Entry 8P7Y (electron microscopy, 3.70 A resolution); this record covers chains 3 and m of the 59 polymer chains in the assembly.

[Chain 3]
Molecule: 23S ribosomal RNA
Source organism: Mycoplasmoides pneumoniae M129
Sequence (2907 nucleotides; numbered 1 to 2907; the number before each row is that of its first residue):
     1 UACAAUAAGU UACUAAGGGC UUAUGGUGGA UGCCUUGGCA CUAAUAGGCG AUGAAGGACG
    61 UGUUAACCUG CGAUAAGCUU CGGGUAGGUG GUAAGAACCU CAGAUCCGGA GAUUUCCGAA
   121 UGGAGCAAUC CGGUAGUUGG AAACAGCUAU CAUUAAUUGA UGAAUAAAUA GUCAAUUAAA
   181 GCAAUACGUG GUGAAGUGAA ACAUCUCAGU AGCCACAGGA AAAGAAAACG AAUGUGAUUC
   241 CGUGUGUAGU GGCGAGCGAA AGCGGAACAG GCCAAACUUA UCAUUAGAUA GGGGUUGUAG
   301 GGCUUGCAAU GUGGACUUGA AAACGAUAGA AGAAGCUGUU GGAAAGCAGC GCGCAAAAGG
   361 GUGAUAGCCC CGUAUUUGAA AUUGUUUUCA UACCUAGCGA GAUCCCUGAG UAGCUCGGAA
   421 AACGUUAUUU UGAGUGAAUC UGCCCAGACC AUUGGGUAAG CCUAAAUACU AAUUAGUGAC
   481 CGAUAGCGAA ACAGUACCGU GAGGGAAAGG UGAAAAGAAC CCAGAGAUGG GAGUGAAAUA
   541 GAUUCUGAAA CCAUAUGCCU ACAACGUGUC AGAGCACAUU AAUGUGUGAU GGCGUGCGUU
   601 UUGAAGUAUG AGCCGGCGAG UUAUGAUAGC AAGCGUUAGU UAACCAGGAG AUGGGGAGCU
   661 GUAGCGAAAG CGAGUUUUAA AAGAGCGUUU GUUUGUUAUU AUAGACCCGA AACGGGUUGA
   721 GCUAGUCAUG AGCAGGUUGA AGGUUGAGUA ACAUCAACUG GAGGACCGAA CCGACUCUCG
   781 UUGAAACGAU AGCGGAUGAC UUGUGAUUAG GGGUGAAAUU CCAAUCGAAA UCCGUGAUAG
   841 CUGGUUCUCG UCGAAAUAGC UUUAAGGCUA GCGUGAGAUC ACAAAUAAGU GGAGGUAAAG
   901 CUACUGAAUG UAUGAUGGCG CCACCUAGGC GUACUGAAUA CAAUUAAACU CUGAAUGCCA
   961 UUUAUUUUAU UCUCGCAGUC AGACAGUGGG GGAUAAGCUU CAUUGUCAAG AGGGGAAGAG
  1021 CCCAGAUCAU UAAAUAAGGU CCCCAAAAUA UACUAAGUGG AAAAGGAUGU GAAAGUGCUA
  1081 AAACAGCAAG GAUGUUGGCU UAGAAGCAGC CAUCGUUUAA AGAGUGCGUA ACAGCUCACU
  1141 UGUCGAGUGU UUUUGCGCCG AAGAUGUAAC GGGGCUAAGU AUAUUACCGA AUUUAUGGAU
  1201 AAGAUUUAUA UCUUGUGGUA GACGAGCGUU GUAUUGGAGU UGAAGUCAAA GCGUGAGCAU
  1261 UGGUGGAUCC AAUACAAGUG AGAAUGCCGG CAUGAGUAAC GCUUGGGAGU GAGAAUCUCC
  1321 CAAACCGAUU GACUAAGGUU UCCUGGACCA GGGUCGUCCU UCCAGGGUUA GUCUGGACCU
  1381 AAGCUGAGGC UGAAAAGCGU AGGCGAUGGA CAACAGGUUA AUAUUCCUGU ACUUACAGUU
  1441 AGACUGAUGG AGUGACAAAG AAGGUUUUCC ACCCCCAUAA UUGGAUUUGG GGAUAAAUCA
  1501 UAAGGUGGUA CAAUAGGCAA AUCCGUUGUG CAUAACAUUG AGUGAUGAUG UCGAGUGAAU
  1561 GAGUGAUCAA GUAGCGAAGG UGGUAUUAAU CAUGCUUUCA AGAAAAGCUU CUAGGGUUAA
  1621 UCUAGCUGUA ACCAGUACCG AGAACGAACA CACGUAGUCA AGGAGAGGAU CCUAAGGUUA
  1681 GCGAGUGAAC UAUAGCCAAG GAACUCUGCA AAUUAACCCC GUAAGUUAGC GAGAAGGGGU
  1741 GCUUAUGUAA AAGUAAGCCG CAGUGAAGAA CGAGGGGGGA CUGUUUAACU AAAACACAAC
  1801 UCUAUGCCAA ACCGUAAGGU GAUGUAUAUG GGGUGACACC UGCCCAGUGC UGGAAGGUUA
  1861 AAGAAGGAGG UUAGCGCAAG CGAAGCUUUU AACUGAAGCC CCAGUGAACG GCGGCCGUAA
  1921 CUAUAACGGU CCUAAGGUAG CGAAAUUCCU AGUCGGGUAA AUUCCGUCCC GCUUGAAUGG
  1981 UGUAACCAUC UCUUGACUGU CUCGGCUAUA GACUCGGUGA AAUCCAGGUA CGGGUGAAGA
  2041 CACCCGUUAG GCGCAACGGG ACGGAAAGAC CCCGUGAAGC UUUACUGUAG CUUAAUAUUG
  2101 AUCAGGACAU UAUCAUGUAG AGAAUAGGUA GGAGCAAUCG AUGCAAGUUC GCUAGGACUU
  2161 GUUGAUGCGA AAGGUGGAAU ACUACCCUUG GUUGUGUGCU GUUCUAAUUG GUAACUGUUA
  2221 UCCAGUUUCA AGACAGUGUU AGGUGGGCAG UUUGACUGGG GCGGUCGCCU CCUAAAAGGU
  2281 AACGGAGGCG UACAAAGGUA CCUUCAGUAC GGUUGGAAAU CGUAUGUAGA GUGUAAUGGU
  2341 GUAAGGGUGC UUGACUGUGA GACAUACAGG UCGAACAGGU GAGAAAUCAG GUCAUAGUGA
  2401 UCCGGUGGUC CAGUAUGGAA UGGCCAUCGC UCAACGGAUA AAAGCUACUC CGGGGAUAAC
  2461 AGGCUGAUAC UGCCCAAGAG UUCAUAUCGA CGGCAGUGUU UGGCACCUCG AUGUCGACUC
  2521 AUCUCAUCCU CGAGCUGAAG CAGGUUCGAA GGGUUCGGCU GUUCGCCGAU UAAAGAGAUA
  2581 CGUGAGUUGG GUUCAAACCG UCGUGAGACA GGUUGGUCCC UAUCUAUUGU GCCCGUAGGA
  2641 AGAUUGAAGA GUGUUGCUUC UAGUACGAGA GGACCGAAGC GAGGACACCU CUUAUGCUCC
  2701 AGUUGUAGCG CCAGCUGCAC CGCUGGGUAG UAACGUGUCU AUUAGAUAAA CGCUGAAAGC
  2761 AUCUAAGUGU GAAACUAUCU CAAAGAUUAA UCUUCCCAUU UCGCAAGAAA GUAAGAGCCG
  2821 UCAAAGACGA UGACGUUGAU AGGUUACAGG UGUAAGCAUA GUGAUAUGUU GAGCUGAGUA
  2881 AUACUAAUUG CUCGAGGACU UAUUGGA
Not modelled in the structure: 1-7, 2901-2907
Modified / non-standard residues: 1MG (1N-methylguanosine-5'-monophosphate) at position 783; OMG (o2'-methylguanosine-5'-monophosphate) at position 2259; 2MA (2-methyladenosine-5'-monophosphate) at position 2511
Bound ions: Mg2+ site 1: A16, G17; Mg2+ site 2: G196, U2251; Mg2+ site 3 near U197 (its only coordinating residue here); Mg2+ site 4 near A199 (its only coordinating residue here); Mg2+ site 5: A201, C202; Mg2+ site 6 near A222 (its only coordinating residue here); Mg2+ site 7 near A331 (its only coordinating residue here); Mg2+ site 8 near A333 (its only coordinating residue here); Mg2+ site 9: U428, C445; Mg2+ site 10 near G442 (its only coordinating residue here); Mg2+ site 11: G447, A2415; Mg2+ site 12 near A458 (its only coordinating residue here); 135 more Mg2+ sites not listed; 1 more K+ sites not listed
Small-molecule neighbours:
  - chloramphenicol (CLM): G2068, A2069, A2459, C2460, 2MA_2511, U2512, G2513, U2514
  - pentane-1,5-diamine (N2P), molecule 1: C565, C593, G594, C2043, C2044, C2045
  - pentane-1,5-diamine (N2P), molecule 2: G721, C722, U804, G805, A806
  - pentane-1,5-diamine (N2P), molecule 3: 1MG_783, A784, A785, G1301, G1353, C1649
  - 1,4-diaminobutane (PUT), molecule 1: G620, U621, A698, U699, U700
  - 1,4-diaminobutane (PUT), molecule 2: A711, A712, G827, A828, A2078, U2449, C2450
  - 1,4-diaminobutane (PUT), molecule 3: U737, U738, G739, G761, A762, G763, A765, G1460, A1461
  - 1,4-diaminobutane (PUT), molecule 4: A1324, C1325, C1672, U1673, A2707, G2708, G2717, C2718
  - 1,4-diaminobutane (PUT), molecule 5: C1348, C1349, A1350, G1351, G1352, G1356, U1357, C1358
  - 1,4-diaminobutane (PUT), molecule 6: C1912, G1937, U1973, U1974, G1975, U2601
  - 1,4-diaminobutane (PUT), molecule 7: A2274, U2280, A2281
  - spermidine (SPD), molecule 1: U500, G1338, U1339, G1646, A1647
  - spermidine (SPD), molecule 2: A518, A519, C520, U528, G530, G531, A542, U543
  - spermidine (SPD), molecule 3: C593, C1044, A1045
  - spermidine (SPD), molecule 4: G594, U595, G1012, G1013, G1015, A1017, G1018, C2043
  - spermidine (SPD), molecule 5: G596, C597, G606, U607, U609, G610, A611, C2025, A2061, C2062, G2063, G2064
  - spermidine (SPD), molecule 6: U776, C777, U778, U2588, G2589, U2617, C2618
  - spermidine (SPD), molecule 7: G780, U781, A2585, G2586, U2587, C2620, U2621
  - spermidine (SPD), molecule 8: A865, A981, G982, OMG_2259, A2456, U2457
  - spermidine (SPD), molecule 9: U896, A897, A947, A948, C949, U950, U2273, A2274, A2275
  - spermidine (SPD), molecule 10: G1695, C2699, C2721, C2723, U2724, G2725, G2726
  - spermidine (SPD), molecule 11: U1707, G1708, C1992, U1993, U1994, C2559, U2560
  - spermidine (SPD), molecule 12: G1999, C2001, U2002, C2003, G2004, C2518, U2519
  - spermidine (SPD), molecule 13: C2031, G2032, G2033, G2034, A2040, C2041, A2042, C2043, C2044, G2059, G2060
  - spermidine (SPD), molecule 14: U2291, A2292, A2296, G2297, G2333, U2334, G2345, U2392, C2393, U2395, G2397
  - spermidine (SPD), molecule 15: C2689, U2693, A2694, U2695, G2696, G2727, U2728, A2729, G2730, U2731
  - spermidine (SPD), molecule 16: U2690, A2729, G2730, A2824, G2878, U2879
  - spermine (SPM), molecule 1: G618, A619, G620, U621, G1278, U1279, G1280
  - spermine (SPM), molecule 2: A724, G725, U801, G815, A816, A817, A818, U820, U1784, U1785
  - spermine (SPM), molecule 3: A1161, A1162, C2525, A2526, G2548, A2549, A2550

[Chain m]
Protein: 50S ribosomal protein L17
Source organism: Mycoplasmoides pneumoniae M129
UniProtKB: Q59547 (RL17_MYCPN); numbering as in UniProt (aligned over 1-124)
Amino-acid sequence (124 residues; row label = number of the first residue in the row):
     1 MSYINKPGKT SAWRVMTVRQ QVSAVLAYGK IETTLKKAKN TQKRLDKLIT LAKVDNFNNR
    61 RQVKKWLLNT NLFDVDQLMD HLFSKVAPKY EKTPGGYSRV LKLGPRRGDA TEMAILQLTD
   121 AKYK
Not modelled in the structure: 1, 121-124

[Chain 3 / chain m interface]
Residue-residue contacts (103):
  C779(3) - Ser2(m)  sugar contact
  C779(3) - Tyr3(m)  hydrogen bond to the base
  A784(3) - Tyr3(m)  hydrogen bond to the base
  G788(3) - Tyr3(m)  hydrogen bond to the base
  A789(3) - Tyr3(m)  sugar contact
  A789(3) - Ile4(m)  sugar contact
  C1302(3) - Ile4(m)  sugar contact
  C1302(3) - Asn5(m)  sugar contact
  C1302(3) - Lys6(m)  sugar contact
  C1302(3) - Pro7(m)  sugar contact
  U1303(3) - Lys6(m)  phosphate contact
  U1303(3) - Pro7(m)  sugar contact
  U1304(3) - Trp13(m)  hydrogen bond to the sugar
  G1305(3) - Gln20(m)  hydrogen bond to the base
  G1305(3) - Gln21(m)  hydrogen bond to the phosphate
  G1305(3) - Lys37(m)  salt bridge to the phosphate
  G1306(3) - Ala24(m)  sugar contact
  G1306(3) - Tyr28(m)  sugar contact
  G1306(3) - Ile31(m)  phosphate contact
  G1306(3) - Glu32(m)  phosphate contact
  G1306(3) - Thr33(m)  hydrogen bond to the phosphate
  G1307(3) - Tyr28(m)  sugar contact
  G1307(3) - Lys30(m)  salt bridge to the phosphate
  G1307(3) - Ile31(m)  phosphate contact
  G1307(3) - Glu32(m)  hydrogen bond to the phosphate
  A1308(3) - Lys30(m)  salt bridge to the phosphate
  G1313(3) - Arg107(m)  sugar contact
  A1315(3) - Arg106(m)  phosphate contact
  A1315(3) - Gly108(m)  phosphate contact
  A1315(3) - Asp109(m)  base contact
  C1320(3) - Asn71(m)  hydrogen bond to the sugar
  C1321(3) - Asn69(m)  hydrogen bond to the sugar
  C1321(3) - Thr70(m)  hydrogen bond to the sugar
  C1321(3) - Asn71(m)  hydrogen bond to the sugar
  A1322(3) - Gln20(m)  hydrogen bond to the base
  A1322(3) - Leu68(m)  sugar contact
  A1322(3) - Asn69(m)  sugar contact
  A1323(3) - Met16(m)  sugar contact
  A1323(3) - Gln20(m)  sugar contact
  A1323(3) - Leu68(m)  sugar contact
  C1355(3) - Arg107(m)  hydrogen bond to the sugar
  U1482(3) - Phe57(m)  sugar contact
  U1482(3) - Arg60(m)  salt bridge to the phosphate
  U1482(3) - Arg61(m)  hydrogen bond to the base
  U1482(3) - Lys64(m)  hydrogen bond to the base
  G1483(3) - Arg61(m)  base contact
  A1652(3) - Tyr3(m)  base contact
  A1652(3) - Ile4(m)  base contact
  G1683(3) - Arg106(m)  sugar contact
  G1683(3) - Asp109(m)  hydrogen bond to the sugar
  A1684(3) - Thr34(m)  phosphate contact
  A1684(3) - Thr111(m)  sugar contact
  G1685(3) - Thr34(m)  hydrogen bond to the phosphate
  G1685(3) - Lys36(m)  phosphate contact
  G1685(3) - Lys37(m)  salt bridge to the phosphate
  U1686(3) - Lys9(m)  base contact
  U1686(3) - Lys36(m)  salt bridge to the phosphate
  G1687(3) - Lys9(m)  hydrogen bond to the base
  A1692(3) - Ser2(m)  sugar contact
  U2009(3) - Pro7(m)  hydrogen bond to the sugar
  U2009(3) - Gly8(m)  phosphate contact
  U2009(3) - Lys9(m)  hydrogen bond to the phosphate
  U2009(3) - Arg14(m)  salt bridge to the phosphate
  A2010(3) - Asn5(m)  sugar contact
  A2010(3) - Lys6(m)  sugar contact
  A2010(3) - Gly8(m)  phosphate contact
  A2010(3) - Lys9(m)  hydrogen bond to the phosphate
  G2016(3) - Asp109(m)  sugar contact
  G2016(3) - Ala110(m)  sugar contact
  C2697(3) - Ser11(m)  sugar contact
  U2698(3) - Ser11(m)  phosphate contact
  U2698(3) - Arg14(m)  base contact
  A2713(3) - Arg61(m)  base contact
  G2714(3) - Arg61(m)  sugar contact
  C2715(3) - Lys65(m)  hydrogen bond to the phosphate
  U2716(3) - Arg19(m)  sugar contact
  U2716(3) - Lys65(m)  salt bridge to the phosphate
  C2718(3) - Ala12(m)  phosphate contact
  C2822(3) - Lys39(m)  phosphate contact
  G2842(3) - Lys43(m)  phosphate contact
  G2842(3) - Gly96(m)  base contact
  G2843(3) - Lys43(m)  phosphate contact
  G2843(3) - Asp46(m)  sugar contact
  G2843(3) - Pro94(m)  hydrogen bond to the base
  G2843(3) - Gly95(m)  sugar contact
  G2843(3) - Gly96(m)  hydrogen bond to the sugar
  U2844(3) - Lys47(m)  phosphate contact
  U2844(3) - Thr50(m)  hydrogen bond to the phosphate
  U2844(3) - Gly95(m)  sugar contact
  A2855(3) - Phe57(m)  sugar contact
  A2855(3) - Asn58(m)  hydrogen bond to the base
  G2856(3) - Phe57(m)  sugar contact
  G2876(3) - Arg44(m)  salt bridge to the phosphate
  G2876(3) - Lys47(m)  salt bridge to the phosphate
  C2884(3) - Thr93(m)  sugar contact
  C2884(3) - Pro94(m)  sugar contact
  C2884(3) - Gly95(m)  hydrogen bond to the sugar
  C2884(3) - Gly96(m)  hydrogen bond to the sugar
  U2885(3) - Gly96(m)  sugar contact
  U2885(3) - Ser98(m)  hydrogen bond to the sugar
  U2885(3) - Arg99(m)  sugar contact
  A2886(3) - Arg99(m)  salt bridge to the phosphate
  A2886(3) - Val100(m)  sugar contact
Also at the interface, not in a pair above, chain 3 (58 interface residues in all): G780, U1316, G1356, G1642, G2011, C2709, G2717, G2820, U2821, C2874, A2887
Also at the interface, not in a pair above, chain m (64 interface residues in all): Val15, Thr17, Val18, Leu35, Asn40, Gln62, Tyr97, Leu101, Lys102, Thr119

[In short]
Chain 3 and chain m form an interface of 58 and 64 residues respectively, with 30 hydrogen bonds and 11 salt
bridges. Polar contacts include C779(3)-Tyr3(m), A784(3)-Tyr3(m) and G788(3)-Tyr3(m).
Chain 3 is 23S ribosomal RNA and chain m is 50S ribosomal protein L17, both from Mycoplasmoides pneumoniae
M129; the structure, Mycoplasma pneumoniae 70S ribosome with second S4 protein on large subunit, was
determined by electron microscopy (same publication as 8P6P, 8P7X, 8P8B, 8P8V and 8P8W).
